Entry 4LHD (X-ray diffraction, 1.80 A resolution); this record covers chains A and B.

# Chain A (and B)
Name: Glycine dehydrogenase [decarboxylating]
Organism: Synechocystis sp
Notes: EC 1.4.4.2; chain B of this document is another copy of the same molecule, construct and numbering; everything in this record applies to it too
UniProtKB: P74416 (GCSP_SYNY3); numbering as in UniProt (aligned over 1-983)
Sequence (983 residues; row label = number of the first residue in the row):
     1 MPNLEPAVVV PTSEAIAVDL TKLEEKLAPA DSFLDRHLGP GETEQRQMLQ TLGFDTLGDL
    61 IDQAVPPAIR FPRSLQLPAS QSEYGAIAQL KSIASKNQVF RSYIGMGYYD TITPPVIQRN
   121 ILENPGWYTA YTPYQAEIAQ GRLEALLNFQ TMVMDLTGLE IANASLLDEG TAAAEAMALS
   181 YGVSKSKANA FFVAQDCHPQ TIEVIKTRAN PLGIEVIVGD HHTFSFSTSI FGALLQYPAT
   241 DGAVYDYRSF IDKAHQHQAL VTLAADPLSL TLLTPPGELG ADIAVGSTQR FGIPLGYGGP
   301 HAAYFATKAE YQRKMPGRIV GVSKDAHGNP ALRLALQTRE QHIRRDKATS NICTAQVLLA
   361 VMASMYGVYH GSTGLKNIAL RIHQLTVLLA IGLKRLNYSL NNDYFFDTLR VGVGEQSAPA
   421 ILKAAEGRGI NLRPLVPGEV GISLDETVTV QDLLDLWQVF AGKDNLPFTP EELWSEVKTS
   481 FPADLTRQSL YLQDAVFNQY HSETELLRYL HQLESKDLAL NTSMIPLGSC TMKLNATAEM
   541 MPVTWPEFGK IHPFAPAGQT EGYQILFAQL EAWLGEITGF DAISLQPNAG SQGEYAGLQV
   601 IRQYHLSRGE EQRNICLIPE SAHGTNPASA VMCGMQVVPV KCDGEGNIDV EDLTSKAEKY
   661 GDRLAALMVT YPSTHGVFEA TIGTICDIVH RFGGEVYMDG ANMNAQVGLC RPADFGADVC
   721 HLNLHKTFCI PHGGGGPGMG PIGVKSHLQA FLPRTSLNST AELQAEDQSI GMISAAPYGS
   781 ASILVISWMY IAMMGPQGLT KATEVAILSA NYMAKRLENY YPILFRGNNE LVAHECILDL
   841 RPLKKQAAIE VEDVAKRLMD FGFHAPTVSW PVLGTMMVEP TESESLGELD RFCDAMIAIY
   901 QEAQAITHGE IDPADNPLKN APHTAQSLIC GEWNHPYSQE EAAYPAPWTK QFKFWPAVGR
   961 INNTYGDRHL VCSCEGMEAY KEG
Unresolved in the structure: 1-14, 756-766, 978-983 (chain B: 1-14, 338-349, 756-766, 978-983)
Modified positions: Lys726 ((2S)-2-amino-6-[[3-hydroxy-2-methyl-5-(phosphonooxymethyl)pyridin-4-yl]methylideneamino]hexanoic acid; LLP)
UniProt features mapped onto this chain:
  - modified residue: Lys726 (N6-(pyridoxal phosphate)lysine)
Small-molecule neighbours:
  - bicarbonate ion (BCT), molecule 1: Ser82, Tyr84, Gly85
  - bicarbonate ion (BCT), molecule 2: Thr151, Met154, Asp155, Asp494, Ser973, Cys974, Glu975
  - bicarbonate ion (BCT), molecule 3: Thr522, Ser523, Phe861, Gly862, Phe863, Glu888, Arg891, Trp948
  - glycine (GLY), molecule 1: Tyr131, Tyr134, Cys353, Gly528, Ser529, Cys530, His623, Lys726, Thr867, Trp870
  - glycine (GLY), molecule 2: Asn647, Val677, Phe678, Glu679, Ala680, Thr681, Arg826, Gly827, Asn828
  - glycine (GLY), molecule 3: Leu928, Ile929, Gly931, Glu932, Trp933, Gln939
What the authors report for this chain:
  - conformationally variable residues (loop rearrangement): Gln337 to Thr349
  - mutagenesis - C353S (20-fold), C353S/C972S (20-fold), C353S/C972S/C974S (20-fold), C972S (2-fold), C972S/C974S: decreased catalytic activity

# Interface between chain A and chain B
Residue-residue contacts - 159 pairs, chain A then chain B:
  Ile16(A) - Leu454(B)  hydrophobic
  Asp19(A) - Thr469(B)
  Asp19(A) - Pro470(B)
  Asp19(A) - Glu471(B)  hydrogen bond (side chain-backbone)
  Leu20(A) - Val450(B)
  Leu20(A) - Gln451(B)
  Leu20(A) - Leu454(B)  hydrophobic
  Leu20(A) - Pro470(B)  hydrophobic
  Lys22(A) - Glu471(B)
  Leu23(A) - Leu388(B)  hydrophobic
  Leu23(A) - Pro470(B)  hydrophobic
  Leu23(A) - Glu471(B)
  Glu24(A) - Arg381(B)  salt bridge
  Lys26(A) - Glu471(B)
  Lys26(A) - Trp474(B)
  Leu27(A) - Arg381(B)
  Leu27(A) - Gln384(B)
  Leu27(A) - Leu385(B)  hydrophobic
  Leu27(A) - Trp474(B)  hydrophobic
  Ala28(A) - Asn377(B)
  Ala28(A) - Leu380(B)  hydrophobic
  Ala28(A) - Arg381(B)  hydrogen bond (backbone-side chain)
  Ala28(A) - Gln384(B)  hydrogen bond (backbone-side chain)
  Pro29(A) - Asn377(B)
  Ala30(A) - Arg381(B)
  Asp31(A) - His370(B)
  Asp35(A) - His501(B)
  Arg36(A) - Tyr369(B)  hydrogen bond (side chain-backbone)
  Arg36(A) - His370(B)  hydrogen bond
  Arg36(A) - His501(B)  hydrogen bond (side chain-backbone)
  Arg36(A) - Ser502(B)
  Arg36(A) - Glu503(B)  hydrogen bond (backbone-backbone)
  Leu38(A) - Ser502(B)
  Glu83(A) - Pro115(B)
  Tyr84(A) - Ile112(B)  hydrophobic
  Tyr84(A) - Thr447(B)
  Tyr84(A) - Lys550(B)  hydrogen bond
  Ile112(A) - Tyr84(B)  hydrophobic
  Pro115(A) - Glu83(B)
  Pro115(A) - Thr537(B)
  Pro115(A) - Ala538(B)
  Pro115(A) - Met541(B)  hydrophobic
  Val116(A) - Thr537(B)
  Gln118(A) - Met541(B)
  Arg119(A) - Glu123(B)
  Arg119(A) - Tyr128(B)  hydrogen bond
  Arg119(A) - Thr537(B)
  Arg119(A) - Met540(B)
  Arg119(A) - Met541(B)
  Asn120(A) - Pro125(B)
  Glu123(A) - Arg119(B)
  Pro125(A) - Asn120(B)
  Pro125(A) - Leu507(B)  hydrophobic
  Tyr128(A) - Arg119(B)  hydrogen bond
  Tyr369(A) - Arg36(B)  hydrogen bond (backbone-side chain)
  His370(A) - Asp31(B)  salt bridge
  His370(A) - Arg36(B)  hydrogen bond
  Asn377(A) - Ala28(B)
  Asn377(A) - Pro29(B)
  Leu380(A) - Ala28(B)  hydrophobic
  Arg381(A) - Glu24(B)  salt bridge
  Arg381(A) - Leu27(B)
  Arg381(A) - Ala28(B)  hydrogen bond (side chain-backbone)
  Arg381(A) - Ala30(B)
  Gln384(A) - Leu27(B)
  Gln384(A) - Ala28(B)  hydrogen bond (side chain-backbone)
  Leu385(A) - Leu27(B)  hydrophobic
  Leu388(A) - Leu23(B)  hydrophobic
  Thr447(A) - Tyr84(B)
  Val450(A) - Leu20(B)
  Val450(A) - Leu23(B)  hydrophobic
  Gln451(A) - Leu20(B)
  Leu454(A) - Ile16(B)  hydrophobic
  Thr469(A) - Asp19(B)
  Pro470(A) - Asp19(B)
  Pro470(A) - Leu20(B)  hydrophobic
  Pro470(A) - Leu23(B)  hydrophobic
  Glu471(A) - Asp19(B)  hydrogen bond (backbone-side chain)
  Glu471(A) - Lys22(B)
  Glu471(A) - Leu23(B)
  Glu471(A) - Lys26(B)
  Trp474(A) - Leu23(B)  hydrophobic
  Trp474(A) - Lys26(B)
  His501(A) - Arg36(B)  hydrogen bond (backbone-side chain)
  Ser502(A) - Arg36(B)
  Ser502(A) - Leu38(B)
  Glu503(A) - Arg36(B)  hydrogen bond (backbone-backbone)
  Glu503(A) - Leu534(B)
  Glu503(A) - Ala536(B)
  Glu503(A) - Thr537(B)  hydrogen bond
  Thr504(A) - Leu534(B)
  Thr504(A) - Ser883(B)
  Glu505(A) - Ser885(B)
  Leu507(A) - Pro125(B)  hydrophobic
  Leu507(A) - Leu520(B)
  Leu507(A) - Asn521(B)
  Arg508(A) - Leu520(B)  hydrogen bond (side chain-backbone)
  Arg508(A) - Asn521(B)
  Arg508(A) - Thr522(B)
  Arg508(A) - Ser523(B)  hydrogen bond (side chain-backbone)
  Arg508(A) - Met524(B)
  Arg508(A) - Glu884(B)  salt bridge
  Arg508(A) - Glu888(B)  salt bridge
  His511(A) - Asn521(B)  hydrogen bond
  His511(A) - Thr522(B)
  Gln512(A) - Gln951(B)
  Gln512(A) - Phe952(B)
  Ser515(A) - Phe952(B)
  Leu520(A) - Leu507(B)
  Leu520(A) - Arg508(B)  hydrogen bond (backbone-side chain)
  Asn521(A) - Leu507(B)
  Asn521(A) - Arg508(B)
  Asn521(A) - His511(B)  hydrogen bond
  Thr522(A) - Arg508(B)
  Thr522(A) - His511(B)
  Ser523(A) - Arg508(B)  hydrogen bond (backbone-side chain)
  Met524(A) - Arg508(B)
  Leu534(A) - Glu503(B)
  Leu534(A) - Thr504(B)
  Ala536(A) - Glu503(B)
  Thr537(A) - Pro115(B)
  Thr537(A) - Val116(B)
  Thr537(A) - Arg119(B)
  Thr537(A) - Glu503(B)  hydrogen bond
  Ala538(A) - Pro115(B)
  Met540(A) - Arg119(B)
  Met541(A) - Pro115(B)  hydrophobic
  Met541(A) - Gln118(B)
  Met541(A) - Arg119(B)
  Lys550(A) - Tyr84(B)  hydrogen bond
  Ser883(A) - Thr504(B)
  Glu884(A) - Arg508(B)  salt bridge
  Ser885(A) - Glu505(B)
  Glu888(A) - Arg508(B)  salt bridge
  Ala925(A) - Tyr944(B)
  Gln926(A) - Tyr944(B)
  Gln926(A) - Lys950(B)  hydrogen bond (side chain-backbone)
  Ile929(A) - Leu928(B)  hydrophobic
  Ile929(A) - Gln939(B)
  Ile929(A) - Glu940(B)
  Ile929(A) - Tyr944(B)  hydrophobic
  Ile929(A) - Trp955(B)  hydrophobic
  Cys930(A) - Glu940(B)
  Cys930(A) - Tyr944(B)  hydrophobic
  Cys930(A) - Lys950(B)
  Gln939(A) - Ile929(B)
  Glu940(A) - Ile929(B)
  Glu940(A) - Cys930(B)
  Tyr944(A) - Ala925(B)
  Tyr944(A) - Gln926(B)
  Tyr944(A) - Ile929(B)  hydrophobic
  Tyr944(A) - Cys930(B)  hydrophobic
  Lys950(A) - Gln926(B)  hydrogen bond (backbone-side chain)
  Lys950(A) - Cys930(B)
  Phe952(A) - Gln512(B)
  Phe952(A) - Ser515(B)
  Trp955(A) - Ala925(B)  hydrophobic
  Trp955(A) - Ile929(B)  hydrophobic
  Trp955(A) - Trp955(B)
Interface residues without a listed pair, chain A (87 interface residues in all): Phe33, Gly39, Ile87, Asp110, Leu122, Asn535, Leu928, Gly931, Ala943
Interface residues without a listed pair, chain B (87 interface residues in all): Phe33, Asp35, Gly39, Asp110, Leu122, Asn535, Gly931, Ala943

# Summary
The chain A/chain B interface involves 87 residues from each chain, with 28 hydrogen bonds and 7 salt bridges.
Polar pairs include Glu24(A)-Arg381(B), His370(A)-Asp31(B) and Arg508(A)-Glu884(B). The paper reports that
C353S, C353S/C972S and C353S/C972S/C974S of chain A, among others, reduce catalytic activity; conformational
variability at Gln337(A); 5 substitutions were tested in all.
Chain A and chain B are both Glycine dehydrogenase [decarboxylating] (Synechocystis sp); the structure,
Crystal structure of Synechocystis sp. PCC 6803 glycine decarboxylase (P-protein), holo form with
pyridoxal-5'-phosphate and glycine ..., was determined by X-ray diffraction together with 4LHC from the same
study.
